Entry 8I7R (electron microscopy, 6.50 A resolution (low resolution: residue-level contacts below are approximate; hydrogen-bond / salt-bridge calls are withheld)); this record covers chains Cb and Cc of the 450 polymer chains in the assembly.

[Chain Cb (and Cc)]
Name: Tektin-3
Source organism: Mus musculus
Notes: chain Cc of this document is another copy of the same molecule, construct and numbering; everything in this record applies to it too
Reference sequence: Q6X6Z7 (TEKT3_MOUSE); numbering as in UniProt (aligned over 1-490)
Amino-acid sequence (490 residues; each row starts with the number of its first residue):
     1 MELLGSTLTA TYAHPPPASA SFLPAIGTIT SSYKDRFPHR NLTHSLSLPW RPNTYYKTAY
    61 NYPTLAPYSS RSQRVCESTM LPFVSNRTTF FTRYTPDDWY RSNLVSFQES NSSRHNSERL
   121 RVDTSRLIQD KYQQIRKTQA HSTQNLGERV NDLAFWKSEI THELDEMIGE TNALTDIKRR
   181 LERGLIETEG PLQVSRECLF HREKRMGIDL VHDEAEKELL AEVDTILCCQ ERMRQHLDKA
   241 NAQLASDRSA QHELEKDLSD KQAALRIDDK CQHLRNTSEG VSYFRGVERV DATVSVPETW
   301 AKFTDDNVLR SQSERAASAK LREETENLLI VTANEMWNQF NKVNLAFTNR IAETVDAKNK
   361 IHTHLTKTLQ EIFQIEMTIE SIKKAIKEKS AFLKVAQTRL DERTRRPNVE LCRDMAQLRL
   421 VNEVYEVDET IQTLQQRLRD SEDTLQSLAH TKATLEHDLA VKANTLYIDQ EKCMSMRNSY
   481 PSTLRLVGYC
Unresolved in the structure: 1-92, 481-490
Swiss-Prot annotation at these positions:
  - glycosylation: Thr7 (O-linked (GalNAc...) threonine), Thr9 (O-linked (GalNAc...) threonine), Thr11 (O-linked (GalNAc...) threonine), Asn41 (N-linked (GlcNAc...) asparagine), Asn86 (N-linked (GlcNAc...) asparagine), Asn111 (N-linked (GlcNAc...) asparagine), Asn276 (N-linked (GlcNAc...) asparagine)

[Interface between chain Cb and chain Cc]
Contacting residue pairs (78):
  Gly207(Cb) with Tyr94(Cc)
  Ile208(Cb) with Tyr94(Cc)
  Asp209(Cb) with Trp99(Cc)
  Leu210(Cb) with Arg93(Cc); Tyr94(Cc)
  Val211(Cb) with Tyr94(Cc); Thr95(Cc); Pro96(Cc)
  His212(Cb) with Arg93(Cc); Tyr94(Cc); Pro96(Cc)
  Glu353(Cb) with Trp99(Cc)
  Lys360(Cb) with Phe107(Cc)
  Ile361(Cb) with Phe107(Cc)
  His364(Cb) with Ser110(Cc); Asn111(Cc); Arg114(Cc)
  Lys367(Cb) with Arg114(Cc)
  Thr368(Cb) with Arg114(Cc)
  Glu371(Cb) with Arg114(Cc); Ser117(Cc); Glu118(Cc)
  Lys389(Cb) with Lys131(Cc)
  Phe392(Cb) with Ile135(Cc); Arg136(Cc); Gln139(Cc)
  Leu393(Cb) with Tyr283(Cc)
  Lys394(Cb) with Val281(Cc); Ser282(Cc); Tyr283(Cc)
  Val395(Cb) with Val281(Cc)
  Gln397(Cb) with Ser282(Cc); Tyr283(Cc); Phe284(Cc)
  Thr398(Cb) with Gly280(Cc); Val281(Cc); Ser282(Cc); Phe284(Cc)
  Arg399(Cb) with Gln139(Cc); Ser142(Cc); Thr143(Cc); Leu274(Cc)
  Leu400(Cb) with Val287(Cc)
  Asp401(Cb) with Phe284(Cc)
  Glu402(Cb) with Cys271(Cc)
  Arg405(Cb) with Ile267(Cc)
  Arg406(Cb) with Ile267(Cc)
  Pro407(Cb) with Ile267(Cc)
  Val409(Cb) with Trp300(Cc)
  Glu410(Cb) with Asp260(Cc); Ala264(Cc); Trp300(Cc)
  Leu411(Cb) with Ala292(Cc); Thr293(Cc); Val294(Cc); Ser295(Cc)
  Cys412(Cb) with Thr293(Cc); Ser295(Cc); Pro297(Cc); Trp300(Cc)
  Arg413(Cb) with Thr293(Cc); Ser295(Cc)
  Asp414(Cb) with Arg149(Cc)
  Met415(Cb) with Asn145(Cc)
  Arg419(Cb) with Ser142(Cc); Asn145(Cc)
  Val424(Cb) with Glu288(Cc)
  Tyr425(Cb) with Glu288(Cc)
  Glu426(Cb) with Gln134(Cc)
  Thr430(Cb) with Lys131(Cc)
  Thr433(Cb) with Lys131(Cc)
  Leu434(Cb) with Leu127(Cc)
  Arg437(Cb) with Asp123(Cc); Thr124(Cc); Arg126(Cc); Leu127(Cc)
  Leu448(Cb) with Ser117(Cc)
  Thr451(Cb) with Glu109(Cc)
Also at the interface, not in a pair above, chain Cb (52 interface residues in all): Arg350, Thr354, Gln374, Ile375, Thr378, Arg403, Val421, Thr444
Also at the interface, not in a pair above, chain Cc (50 interface residues in all): Ser113, Leu120, Arg121, His141, Leu146, Asp268, Arg285

[In short]
52 residues of chain Cb face 50 of chain Cc across their interface.
Chain Cb and chain Cc are both Tektin-3 (Mus musculus); the structure, In situ structure of axonemal doublet
microtubules in mouse sperm with 48-nm repeat, was determined by electron microscopy (same publication as
8I7O).
